Entry 6CFZ (electron microscopy, 4.50 A resolution (low resolution: residue-level contacts below are approximate; hydrogen-bond / salt-bridge calls are withheld)); this record covers chains I and J of the 10 polymer chains in the assembly.

[Chain I]
Name: Spc19
Organism: Chaetomium thermophilum
Reference sequence: G0S0N0 (G0S0N0_CHATD); residues 7-156 here = UniProt positions 7-156
Amino-acid sequence (151 residues; each row starts with the number of its first residue):
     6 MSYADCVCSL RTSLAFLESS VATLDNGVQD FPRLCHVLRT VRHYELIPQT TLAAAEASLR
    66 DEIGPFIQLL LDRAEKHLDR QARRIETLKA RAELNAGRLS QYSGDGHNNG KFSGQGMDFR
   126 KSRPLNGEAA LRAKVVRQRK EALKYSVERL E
Disordered / not traced: 6, 113-156
Sequence notes: initiating methionine (6)

[Chain J]
Name: Spc34
Organism: Chaetomium thermophilum
Reference sequence: G0S2A3 (G0S2A3_CHATD); residue numbers follow UniProt; this construct covers 1-239
Amino-acid sequence (245 residues; each row starts with the number of its first residue):
     1 MSLLSAHLEQ ISISCQGIDS LPFPPPKIFT NALLSNPDIT SLIRDTEAHE RALFSVPPPP
    61 PRQTTLTAEQ QQQQKPSNRR QTVFNVTGGE IRTGGVGSAS TARRNTAVAA VLGGDLHAQI
   121 MRGTRARPGQ QPGSGDIDME VLLRGVEKLC AVYPLPGALE RVPVIRQKWQ AQSNTLAYYE
   181 AKIAEQQEML DRIAQERMMN DGDGDVEMED VEEVGMTEED LRREEEEVRE LDKRKRDLQH
   241 HHHHH
Disordered / not traced: 1-2, 49-111, 200-245
Sequence notes: expression tag (240-245)

[Interface between chain I and chain J]
Residue-residue contacts (54; chain I residue first):
  Q54(I) - T40(J)
  T55(I) - T40(J)
  T55(I) - S41(J)
  T55(I) - L42(J)
  R65(I) - V152(J)
  R65(I) - P154(J)
  F71(I) - G113(J)
  I72(I) - Y153(J)
  I72(I) - P154(J)
  I72(I) - L155(J)
  L75(I) - L149(J)
  L75(I) - Y153(J)
  R78(I) - M121(J)
  A79(I) - W169(J)
  H82(I) - M139(J)
  H82(I) - L142(J)
  H82(I) - W169(J)
  L83(I) - W169(J)
  R85(I) - P128(J)
  R85(I) - G129(J)
  Q86(I) - D136(J)
  Q86(I) - M139(J)
  Q86(I) - W169(J)
  Q86(I) - L176(J)
  R88(I) - P132(J)
  R89(I) - Q131(J)
  R89(I) - P132(J)
  R89(I) - S134(J)
  R89(I) - G135(J)
  R89(I) - D136(J)
  R89(I) - I137(J)
  R89(I) - D138(J)
  R89(I) - M139(J)
  I90(I) - L176(J)
  T92(I) - P132(J)
  T92(I) - G133(J)
  L93(I) - L176(J)
  L93(I) - E180(J)
  L93(I) - I183(J)
  R96(I) - G133(J)
  R96(I) - E180(J)
  R96(I) - I183(J)
  A97(I) - I183(J)
  N100(I) - I183(J)
  N100(I) - Q186(J)
  N100(I) - Q187(J)
  N100(I) - L190(J)
  R103(I) - L190(J)
  L104(I) - M189(J)
  L104(I) - L190(J)
  L104(I) - I193(J)
  Y107(I) - L190(J)
  Y107(I) - A194(J)
  G111(I) - R197(J)
Also at the interface, not in a pair above, chain I (28 interface residues in all): L76, L99, S108, D110
Also at the interface, not in a pair above, chain J (37 interface residues in all): L112, H117, V162, Y179

[In short]
The interface between chain I and chain J involves 28 residues on one side and 37 on the other.
Chain I is Spc19 and chain J is Spc34, both from Chaetomium thermophilum; the structure, Structure of the
DASH/Dam1 complex shows its role at the yeast kinetochore-microtubule interface, was determined by electron
microscopy.
